PDB entry 7YWW | X-ray diffraction, 1.40 A resolution | chains A and B

[Chain A (and B)]
Molecule: Dirigent protein
Organism: Oryza sativa
Notes: chain B of this document is another copy of the same molecule, construct and numbering; everything in this record applies to it too
UniProtKB: Q306J3 (Q306J3_ORYSJ); residue numbers follow UniProt; this construct covers 160-306
Sequence (172 residues; each row starts with the number of its first residue):
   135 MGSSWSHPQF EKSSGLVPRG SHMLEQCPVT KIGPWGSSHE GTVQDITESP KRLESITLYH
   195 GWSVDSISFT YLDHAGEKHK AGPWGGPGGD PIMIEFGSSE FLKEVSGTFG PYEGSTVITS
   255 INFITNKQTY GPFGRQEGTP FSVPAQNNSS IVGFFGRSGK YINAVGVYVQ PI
Unresolved in the structure: 135-159 (chain B: 135-156)
Sequence notes: initiating methionine (135); expression tag (136-159)
From the paper describing this entry:
  - self-association interface (contacts with another copy of this molecule); pairs are residue here / residue on that copy: Cys161-Cys161 (disulfide)

[Interface between chain A and chain B]
Cross-chain cystine bridges: Cys161(A)-Cys161(B)
Contacting residue pairs (37):
  Gln160(A) - Leu158(B)
  Cys161(A) - Cys161(B)  disulfide
  Pro162(A) - Leu158(B)
  Pro162(A) - Asn282(B)
  Pro162(A) - Pro305(B)
  Thr164(A) - Thr164(B)  hydrogen bond
  Thr164(A) - Ser283(B)
  Thr164(A) - Val303(B)
  Lys165(A) - Pro278(B)
  Lys165(A) - Ala279(B)
  Lys165(A) - Gln280(B)  hydrogen bond (backbone-backbone)
  Lys165(A) - Ser283(B)  hydrogen bond (backbone-side chain)
  Ile166(A) - Ile166(B)  hydrophobic
  Ile166(A) - Val277(B)  hydrophobic
  Ile166(A) - Pro278(B)
  Gly167(A) - Pro278(B)  hydrogen bond (backbone-backbone)
  Gly167(A) - Gln280(B)  hydrogen bond (backbone-side chain)
  Pro168(A) - Gln280(B)
  Trp169(A) - Ser276(B)  hydrogen bond (side chain-backbone)
  Trp169(A) - Pro278(B)
  Thr273(A) - Pro274(B)
  Ser276(A) - Trp169(B)  hydrogen bond (backbone-side chain)
  Val277(A) - Ile166(B)  hydrophobic
  Pro278(A) - Lys165(B)
  Pro278(A) - Ile166(B)
  Pro278(A) - Gly167(B)  hydrogen bond (backbone-backbone)
  Ala279(A) - Lys165(B)
  Gln280(A) - Lys165(B)  hydrogen bond (backbone-backbone)
  Gln280(A) - Gly167(B)  hydrogen bond (side chain-backbone)
  Gln280(A) - Pro168(B)
  Gln280(A) - Phe289(B)
  Asn281(A) - Lys165(B)
  Phe289(A) - Gln280(B)
  Val303(A) - Thr164(B)
  Pro305(A) - Pro162(B)
  Pro305(A) - Val163(B)
  Pro305(A) - Thr164(B)
Other interface residues (no listed pair), chain A (23 interface residues in all): Val163, Pro274, Ser283, Ile306
Other interface residues (no listed pair), chain B (23 interface residues in all): Thr273, Asn281

[Overview]
Chain A and chain B each contribute 23 residues to their interface; the contacts include 1 disulfide bond and
10 hydrogen bonds. Polar contacts include Thr164(A)-Thr164(B), Lys165(A)-Ser283(B) and Gly167(A)-Gln280(B).
The paper reports a self-association interface involving Cys161(A).
Both chains are Dirigent protein (Oryza sativa). Entry 7YWW (Monocot chimeric jacalin JAC1 from Oryza sativa:
lectin domain (crystal form 2)) was determined by X-ray diffraction (same publication as 7R5Z, 7YWE, 7YWF and
7YWG).
